Entry 8YO3 (electron microscopy, 3.62 A resolution); this record covers chains A and D of the 4 polymer chains in the assembly.

[Chain A]
Molecule: DNA topoisomerase medium subunit
Organism: Escherichia phage T4
Notes: EC 5.6.2.2
UniProtKB: P07065 (TOP5_BPT4); numbering as in UniProt (aligned over 1-442)
Chain sequence (442 residues; each row starts with the number of its first residue):
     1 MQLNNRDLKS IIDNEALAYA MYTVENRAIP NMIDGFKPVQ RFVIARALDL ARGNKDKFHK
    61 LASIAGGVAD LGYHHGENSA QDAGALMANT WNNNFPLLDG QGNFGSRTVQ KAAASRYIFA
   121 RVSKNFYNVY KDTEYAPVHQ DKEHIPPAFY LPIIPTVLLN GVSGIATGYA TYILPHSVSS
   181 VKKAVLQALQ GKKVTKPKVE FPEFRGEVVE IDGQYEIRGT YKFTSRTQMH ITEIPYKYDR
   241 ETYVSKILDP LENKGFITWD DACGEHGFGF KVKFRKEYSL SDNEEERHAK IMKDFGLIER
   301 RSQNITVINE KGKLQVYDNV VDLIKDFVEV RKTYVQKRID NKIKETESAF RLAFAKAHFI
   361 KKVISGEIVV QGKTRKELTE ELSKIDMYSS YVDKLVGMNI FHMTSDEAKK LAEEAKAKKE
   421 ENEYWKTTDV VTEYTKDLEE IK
UniProt features mapped onto this chain:
  - active site: Tyr117 (O-(5'-phospho-DNA)-tyrosine intermediate)

[Chain D]
Molecule: phage T4 topoisomerase II gp39-gp60 subunit
Organism: Escherichia phage T4
Chain sequence (682 residues; numbered 1 to 682; the number before each row is that of its first residue):
     1 MIKNEIKILS DIEHIKKRSG MYIGSSANET HERFMFGKWE SVQYVPGLVK LIDEIIDNSV
    61 DEGIRTKFKF ANKINVTIKN NQVTVEDNGR GIPQAMVKTP TGEEIPGPVA AWTIPKAGGN
   121 FGDDKERVTG GMNGVGSSLT NIFSVMFVGE TGDGQNNIVV RCSNGMENKS WEDIPGKWKG
   181 TRVTFIPDFM SFETNELSQV YLDITLDRLQ TLAVVYPDIQ FTFNGKKVQG NFKKYARQYD
   241 EHAIVQEQEN CSIAVGRSPD GFRQLTYVNN IHTKNGGHHI DCAMDDICED LIPQIKRKFK
   301 IDVTKARVKE CLTIVMFVRD MKNMRLIRQT KERLTSPFGE IRSHIQLDAK KISRDILNNE
   361 AILMPIIEAA LARKLAAEKA AETKAAKKAS KAKVHKHIKA NLCGKDADTT LFLTEGDSAI
   421 GYLIDVRDKE LHGGYPLRGK VLNSWGMSYA DMLKNKELFD ICAITGLVLG EKAFEEKEDG
   481 EWFTFELNGD TIIVNENDEV QINGKWITVG ELRKNLMKFV KIDSSSVDMK KYKLQNNVRR
   541 SIKSSSMNYA NVAIMTDADH DGLGSIYPSL LGFFSNWPEL FEQGRIRFVK TPVIIAQVGK
   601 KQEWFYTVAE YESAKDALPK HSIRYIKGLG SLEKSEYREM IQNPVYDVVK LPENWKELFE
   661 MLMGDNADLR KEWMSQHHHH HH
Unresolved in the structure: 1-391, 665-682

[Chain A / chain D interface]
Pairs across the interface (37):
  Lys60(A) - Lys627(D)
  Gly100(A) - Glu633(D)
  Gln101(A) - Arg624(D)  hydrogen bond
  Gly102(A) - Tyr422(D)  hydrogen bond (backbone-side chain)
  Asn103(A) - Ser418(D)  hydrogen bond (side chain-backbone)
  Asn103(A) - Ala419(D)
  Asn103(A) - Tyr422(D)  hydrogen bond (backbone-side chain)
  Asn103(A) - Gly630(D)
  Ser106(A) - Lys634(D)  hydrogen bond
  Thr108(A) - Gly421(D)
  Thr108(A) - Ile424(D)
  Thr108(A) - Asp425(D)  hydrogen bond
  Val109(A) - Asp417(D)
  Val109(A) - Ile424(D)  hydrophobic
  Lys111(A) - Asp417(D)
  Lys111(A) - Ser418(D)
  Ala112(A) - Ser418(D)
  Ala113(A) - Ser418(D)
  Ala113(A) - Gly630(D)
  Arg116(A) - Asp561(D)  salt bridge
  Tyr117(A) - Asp559(D)  hydrogen bond
  Tyr117(A) - Asp561(D)  hydrogen bond
  Tyr117(A) - Lys627(D)
  Tyr117(A) - Gly630(D)
  Tyr117(A) - Ser631(D)  hydrogen bond (backbone-side chain)
  Ile118(A) - Gly630(D)
  Arg240(A) - Ile398(D)
  Arg240(A) - Ile424(D)
  Asp249(A) - His395(D)  salt bridge
  Asp260(A) - Asn401(D)
  Asp261(A) - Ile398(D)
  Asp261(A) - Arg427(D)  salt bridge
  Cys263(A) - Ile424(D)
  Cys263(A) - Arg427(D)
  Gly264(A) - Ile424(D)
  Gly264(A) - Asp425(D)
  Glu265(A) - Asp425(D)
Also at the interface, not in a pair above, chain A (26 interface residues in all): Ala114, Phe119, Glu241, Ser245, Glu252
Also at the interface, not in a pair above, chain D (24 interface residues in all): Lys393, Lys399, Lys429, Gly628, Leu632

[In short]
26 residues of chain A face 24 of chain D across their interface, with 9 hydrogen bonds and 3 salt bridges.
Polar contacts include Arg116(A)-Asp561(D), Asp249(A)-His395(D) and Asp261(A)-Arg427(D). From UniProt:
active-site residue Tyr117(A) on chain A.
Chain A is DNA topoisomerase medium subunit and chain D is phage T4 topoisomerase II gp39-gp60 subunit, both
from Escherichia phage T4; the structure, structure of phage T4 topoisomerase II central domain, was
determined by electron microscopy, deposited together with 8YLU, 8YO4, 8YO5, 8YO7, 8YOD and 8YON.
